4LCW - chains A and G of the 4 polymer chains in the assembly; structure by X-ray diffraction, 2.40 A resolution.

Chain A:
Protein: Major histocompatibility complex class I-related gene protein
Source organism: Homo sapiens
Notes: fragment: extracellular domain, residues 23-292
UniProt: Q95460 (HMR1_HUMAN); residues 1-270 here correspond to UniProt positions 23-292 (UniProt number = residue number + 22)
Chain sequence (271 residues; numbered 0 to 270; the number before each row is that of its first residue; numbering starts at 0):
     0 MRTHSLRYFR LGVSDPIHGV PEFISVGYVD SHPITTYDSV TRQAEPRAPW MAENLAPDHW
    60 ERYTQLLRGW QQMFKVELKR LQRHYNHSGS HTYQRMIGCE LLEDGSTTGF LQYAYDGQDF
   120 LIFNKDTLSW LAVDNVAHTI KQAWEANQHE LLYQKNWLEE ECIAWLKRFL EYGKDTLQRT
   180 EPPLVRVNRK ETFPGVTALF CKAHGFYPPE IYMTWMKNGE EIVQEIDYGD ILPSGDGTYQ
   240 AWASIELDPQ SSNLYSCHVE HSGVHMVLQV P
Not modelled in the structure: 247-252, 270
Construct notes: expression tag (0); engineered mutation Ala-43 (Lys65 in Q95460), Ser-261 (Cys283 in Q95460)
UniProt features mapped onto this chain:
  - binding site (5-(2-oxoethylideneamino)-6-(D-ribitylamino)uracil): Arg-9, Ser-24, Arg-94, Tyr-152, Gln-153
  - binding site (5-(2-oxopropylideneamino)-6-(D-ribitylamino)uracil): Arg-9, Ser-24, Arg-94, Tyr-152, Gln-153
  - binding site (7-hydroxy-6-methyl-8-(1-D-ribityl)lumazine): Arg-9, Ser-24, Arg-94, Tyr-152, Gln-153
  - binding site (8-(9H-purin-6-yl)-2-oxa-8-azabicyclo[3.3.1]nona-3,6-diene-4,6-dicarbaldehyde): Arg-9, His-58, Arg-94
  - glycosylation: Asn-85 (N-linked (GlcNAc...) asparagine)
Cystine bridges: Cys-98/Cys-161, Cys-200/Cys-256
Small-molecule neighbours: 1VY (1-deoxy-1-(7-hydroxy-6-methyl-2,4-dioxo-3,4-dihydropteridin-8(2H)-yl)-D-ribitol): Tyr-7, Arg-9, Ser-24, Thr-34, His-58, Tyr-62, Leu-66, Trp-69, Arg-94, Ile-96, Tyr-152, Gln-153, Trp-156, Trp-164
What the authors report for this chain:
  - mutagenesis - K43A: unchanged binding to MAIT T cell receptor alpha chain (chain G)
  - mutagenesis - K43A: increased stability in response to in the absence of any added ligand

Chain G:
Protein: MAIT T cell receptor alpha chain
Source organism: Homo sapiens
Chain sequence (203 residues; numbered 1 to 203; the number before each row is that of its first residue):
     1 GQNIDQPTEM TATEGAIVQI NCTYQTSGFN GLFWYQQHAG EAPTFLSYNV LDGLEEKGRF
    61 SSFLSRSKGY SYLLLKELQM KDSASYLCAV KDSNYQLIWG AGTKLIIKPD IQNPDPAVYQ
   121 LRDSKSSDKS VCLFTDFDSQ TNVSQSKDSD VYITDKCVLD MRSMDFKSNS AVAWSNKSDF
   181 ACANAFNNSI IPEDTFFPSP ESS
Not modelled in the structure: 123-129, 177-179, 199-203
Cystine bridges: Cys-22/Cys-88, Cys-132/Cys-182

Interface between chain A and chain G:
Contacting residue pairs - 30 pairs, chain A then chain G:
  Arg-61(A) / Asn-94(G)  hydrogen bond (side chain-backbone)
  Arg-61(A) / Tyr-95(G)
  Arg-61(A) / Gln-96(G)
  Tyr-62(A) / Ser-93(G)  hydrogen bond (side chain-backbone)
  Tyr-62(A) / Asn-94(G)  hydrogen bond
  Leu-65(A) / Asn-94(G)
  Leu-65(A) / Tyr-95(G)  hydrophobic
  His-148(A) / Tyr-48(G)
  His-148(A) / Glu-55(G)  salt bridge
  Leu-151(A) / Val-50(G)
  Leu-151(A) / Leu-51(G)  hydrophobic
  Tyr-152(A) / Asn-30(G)
  Tyr-152(A) / Tyr-48(G)
  Tyr-152(A) / Val-50(G)
  Tyr-152(A) / Tyr-95(G)  hydrogen bond
  Lys-154(A) / Leu-51(G)
  Asn-155(A) / Phe-29(G)  hydrogen bond (side chain-backbone)
  Asn-155(A) / Val-50(G)
  Asn-155(A) / Leu-51(G)
  Asn-155(A) / Arg-66(G)  hydrogen bond
  Trp-156(A) / Asn-30(G)
  Trp-156(A) / Tyr-95(G)  hydrogen bond
  Glu-159(A) / Arg-66(G)
  Glu-160(A) / Gly-28(G)
  Glu-160(A) / Phe-29(G)  hydrogen bond (side chain-backbone)
  Glu-160(A) / Asn-30(G)
  Glu-160(A) / Arg-66(G)  salt bridge
  Glu-160(A) / Ser-93(G)  hydrogen bond
  Trp-164(A) / Ser-93(G)
  Trp-164(A) / Asn-94(G)
Other interface residues (no listed pair), chain A (13 interface residues in all): His-58

Overview:
Chain A and chain G form an interface of 13 and 12 residues respectively; the contacts include 9 hydrogen
bonds and 2 salt bridges. Polar pairs include His-148(A)/Glu-55(G), Glu-160(A)/Arg-66(G) and
Arg-61(A)/Asn-94(G). From the paper: K43A of chain A increases stability in response to in the absence of any
added ligand; K43A of chain A leaves binding to MAIT T cell receptor alpha chain (chain G) unchanged.
Here chain A is Major histocompatibility complex class I-related gene protein and chain G is MAIT T cell
receptor alpha chain, both from Homo sapiens. Entry 4LCW (The structure of human MAIT TCR in complex with
MR1-K43A-RL-6-Me-7OH) was determined by X-ray diffraction.
